PDB entry 8IL3 | electron microscopy, 3.86 A resolution | chains A and B of the 3 polymer chains in the assembly

[Chain A]
Molecule: Light chain
From: Homo sapiens
Chain sequence (218 residues; each row starts with the number of its first residue):
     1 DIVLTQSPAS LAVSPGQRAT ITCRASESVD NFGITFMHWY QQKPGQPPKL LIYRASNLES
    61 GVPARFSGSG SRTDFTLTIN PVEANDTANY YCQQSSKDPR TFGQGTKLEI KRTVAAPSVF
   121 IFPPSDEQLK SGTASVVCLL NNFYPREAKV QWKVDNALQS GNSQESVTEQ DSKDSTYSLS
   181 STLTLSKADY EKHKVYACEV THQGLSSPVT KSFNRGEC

[Chain B]
Molecule: Heavy chain
From: Homo sapiens
Chain sequence (215 residues; each row starts with the number of its first residue):
     1 QVQLVQSGSE LKKPGASVKV SCKASGYTFT DYNVHWIRQA PGQGLEWIGY FYPRNGATHY
    61 NQKFTGRAVL SADTSVSTAY LQISSLKAED TAVYFCARGE TPGTFPYWGQ GTLVTVSSAS
   121 TKGPSVFPLA PSSKSTSGGT AALGCLVKDY FPEPVTVSWN SGALTSGVHT FPAVLQSSGL
   181 YSLSSVVTVP SSSLGTQTYI CNVNHKPSNT KVDKK

[Chain A / chain B interface]
Contacting residue pairs (58; chain A residue first):
  Asp1(A) - Gln62(B)  hydrogen bond
  His38(A) - Gly103(B)  hydrogen bond (side chain-backbone)
  Tyr40(A) - Thr104(B)
  Tyr40(A) - Phe105(B)  hydrogen bond (side chain-backbone)
  Tyr40(A) - Trp108(B)  hydrophobic
  Pro47(A) - Gly109(B)
  Pro48(A) - Trp108(B)  hydrogen bond (backbone-side chain)
  Leu50(A) - Thr104(B)
  Leu50(A) - Phe105(B)
  Leu50(A) - Pro106(B)  hydrophobic
  Tyr53(A) - Thr104(B)
  Arg54(A) - Glu100(B)  salt bridge
  Arg54(A) - Thr101(B)  hydrogen bond
  Arg54(A) - Gly103(B)
  Arg54(A) - Thr104(B)  hydrogen bond
  Glu59(A) - Pro106(B)
  Tyr91(A) - Gln39(B)  hydrogen bond
  Tyr91(A) - Gln43(B)  hydrogen bond (side chain-backbone)
  Tyr91(A) - Gly44(B)
  Ser95(A) - Gly103(B)
  Asp98(A) - Trp47(B)
  Asp98(A) - His59(B)  salt bridge
  Arg100(A) - His35(B)
  Arg100(A) - Trp47(B)
  Arg100(A) - Pro102(B)
  Arg100(A) - Gly103(B)
  Phe102(A) - Leu45(B)
  Phe102(A) - Glu46(B)
  Gln104(A) - Gly44(B)
  Phe120(A) - Thr140(B)
  Phe122(A) - Leu129(B)  hydrophobic
  Phe122(A) - Ala130(B)
  Phe122(A) - Ala142(B)
  Ser125(A) - Pro128(B)
  Glu127(A) - Val126(B)
  Glu127(A) - Pro128(B)
  Gln128(A) - Phe127(B)
  Ser131(A) - Phe127(B)
  Thr133(A) - Lys148(B)
  Ser135(A) - Leu146(B)
  Val137(A) - Leu129(B)  hydrophobic
  Val137(A) - Leu146(B)  hydrophobic
  Leu139(A) - Phe171(B)  hydrophobic
  Leu139(A) - Val186(B)  hydrophobic
  Asn141(A) - His169(B)
  Gln164(A) - Leu175(B)
  Gln164(A) - Gln176(B)
  Gln164(A) - Ser177(B)  hydrogen bond
  Ser166(A) - Phe171(B)
  Ser166(A) - Val174(B)
  Val167(A) - Pro172(B)
  Ser178(A) - His169(B)
  Ser178(A) - Phe171(B)
  Leu179(A) - Phe171(B)
  Ser180(A) - Phe171(B)
  Ser180(A) - Ser184(B)  hydrogen bond
  Lys211(A) - Lys134(B)
  Cys218(A) - Ser133(B)  hydrogen bond
Also at the interface, not in a pair above, chain A (41 interface residues in all): Gln42, Gln93, Pro99, Gly103, Glu165, Thr168, Thr176
Also at the interface, not in a pair above, chain B (44 interface residues in all): Ile37, Asn61, Phe95, Gln110, Ser137, Thr170

[In short]
41 residues of chain A and 44 residues of chain B are in contact; the contacts include 11 hydrogen bonds and 2
salt bridges. Among the polar pairs are Arg54(A)-Glu100(B), Asp98(A)-His59(B) and Asp1(A)-Gln62(B).
Here chain A is Light chain and chain B is Heavy chain, both from Homo sapiens. Entry 8IL3 (Cryo-EM structure
of CD38 in complex with FTL004) was determined by electron microscopy.
